5CGI - chains V and W of the 28 polymer chains in the assembly; structure by X-ray diffraction, 2.80 A resolution.

Chain V:
Name: Proteasome subunit beta type-2
From: Saccharomyces cerevisiae (strain ATCC 204508 / S288c)
Notes: EC 3.4.25.1
UniProtKB: P25043 (PSB2_YEAST); residues 1-232 here correspond to UniProt positions 30-261 (UniProt number = residue number + 29)
Chain sequence (232 residues; row label = number of the first residue in the row):
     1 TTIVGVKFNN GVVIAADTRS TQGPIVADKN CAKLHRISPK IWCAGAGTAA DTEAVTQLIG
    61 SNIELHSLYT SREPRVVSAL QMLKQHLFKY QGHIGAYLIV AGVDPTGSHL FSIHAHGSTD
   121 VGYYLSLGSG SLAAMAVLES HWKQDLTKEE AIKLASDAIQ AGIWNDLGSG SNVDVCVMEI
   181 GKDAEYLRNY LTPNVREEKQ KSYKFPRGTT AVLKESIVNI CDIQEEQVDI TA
Unresolved in the structure: 223-232
Covalently attached groups: compound 04C linked to Thr1
Metal / ion sites: Mg2+: Ile163, Asp166 (shared with 1 residue of chain L)
Residues lining bound ligands:
  - 04C (1,2,4-trideoxy-4-methyl-2-{[N-(morpholin-4-ylacetyl)-L-alanyl-O-methyl-L-tyrosyl]amino}-1-phenyl-D-xylitol), molecule 1: Arg19, Ser20, Thr21, Gln22, Cys31, Ala32, Lys33, Gly45, Ala46, Gly47, Thr48, Ala49, Thr52, Ser129, Gly168
  - 04C, molecule 2: His114, His116, Ser118

Chain W:
Name: Proteasome subunit beta type-3
From: Saccharomyces cerevisiae (strain ATCC 204508 / S288c)
Notes: EC 3.4.25.1
UniProtKB: P25451 (PSB3_YEAST); residues 0-204 here correspond to UniProt positions 1-205 (UniProt number = residue number + 1)
Chain sequence (205 residues; row label = number of the first residue in the row; numbering starts at 0):
     0 MSDPSSINGG IVVAMTGKDC VAIACDLRLG SQSLGVSNKF EKIFHYGHVF LGITGLATDV
    60 TTLNEMFRYK TNLYKLKEER AIEPETFTQL VSSSLYERRF GPYFVGPVVA GINSKSGKPF
   120 IAGFDLIGCI DEAKDFIVSG TASDQLFGMC ESLYEPNLEP EDLFETISQA LLNAADRDAL
   180 SGWGAVVYII KKDEVVKRYL KMRQD
Unresolved in the structure: 0
Metal / ion sites: Mg2+: Asp204 (shared with 3 residues of chain K)
Residues lining bound ligands: 04C (1,2,4-trideoxy-4-methyl-2-{[N-(morpholin-4-ylacetyl)-L-alanyl-O-methyl-L-tyrosyl]amino}-1-phenyl-D-xylitol): Asp124, Leu125, Ile126, Cys128

Chain V / chain W interface:
Residue-residue contacts (60):
  Ile25(V) - Asp143(W)
  Ile25(V) - Phe146(W)  hydrophobic
  Val26(V) - Phe146(W)
  Ala27(V) - Asp130(W)
  Asp28(V) - Asp130(W)
  Asp28(V) - Glu131(W)
  Lys29(V) - Glu150(W)  salt bridge
  Ala49(V) - Cys128(W)  hydrophobic
  Ala50(V) - Tyr95(W)
  Ala50(V) - Ile126(W)  hydrophobic
  Ala50(V) - Cys128(W)
  Asp51(V) - Tyr95(W)  hydrogen bond
  Asp51(V) - Arg98(W)  salt bridge
  Ala54(V) - Tyr95(W)
  Tyr90(V) - Phe99(W)  hydrophobic
  His93(V) - Arg98(W)  hydrogen bond (backbone-side chain)
  His93(V) - Phe99(W)
  Ile94(V) - Phe99(W)  hydrophobic
  Arg196(V) - Glu150(W)  hydrogen bond (side chain-backbone)
  Lys199(V) - Glu150(W)
  Lys199(V) - Ser151(W)
  Lys199(V) - Tyr153(W)  hydrogen bond (side chain-backbone)
  Ser202(V) - Glu154(W)  hydrogen bond
  Tyr203(V) - Ser151(W)
  Tyr203(V) - Leu152(W)  hydrophobic
  Tyr203(V) - Glu154(W)
  Lys204(V) - Glu154(W)
  Lys204(V) - Asp161(W)
  Phe205(V) - Leu152(W)  hydrophobic
  Phe205(V) - Gln168(W)
  Arg207(V) - Glu160(W)  salt bridge
  Arg207(V) - Asp161(W)  salt bridge
  Gly208(V) - Glu164(W)  hydrogen bond (backbone-side chain)
  Thr209(V) - Glu164(W)
  Thr210(V) - Glu164(W)  hydrogen bond
  Thr210(V) - Ser167(W)
  Thr210(V) - Gln168(W)  hydrogen bond
  Thr210(V) - Leu199(W)
  Ala211(V) - Leu199(W)
  Ala211(V) - Lys200(W)  hydrogen bond (backbone-backbone)
  Val212(V) - Phe163(W)  hydrophobic
  Val212(V) - Tyr198(W)
  Leu213(V) - Tyr198(W)  hydrogen bond (backbone-backbone)
  Leu213(V) - Leu199(W)
  Leu213(V) - Lys200(W)
  Lys214(V) - Arg197(W)
  Lys214(V) - Tyr198(W)  hydrogen bond (backbone-backbone)
  Glu215(V) - Lys196(W)
  Glu215(V) - Arg197(W)  salt bridge
  Ser216(V) - Val194(W)
  Ser216(V) - Val195(W)
  Ser216(V) - Lys196(W)  hydrogen bond (backbone-backbone)
  Ile217(V) - Val194(W)
  Val218(V) - His44(W)
  Val218(V) - Tyr187(W)  hydrophobic
  Val218(V) - Val194(W)  hydrogen bond (backbone-backbone)
  Val218(V) - Lys196(W)
  Asn219(V) - His44(W)
  Ile220(V) - Gly46(W)
  Asp222(V) - Lys74(W)  salt bridge
Other interface residues (no listed pair), chain V (35 interface residues in all): Thr48, Pro206
Other interface residues (no listed pair), chain W (38 interface residues in all): His47, Phe49, Leu157, Glu158, Thr165, Leu171, Glu193

Summary:
Chain V and chain W form an interface of 35 and 38 residues respectively, with 13 hydrogen bonds and 6 salt
bridges. Among the polar pairs are Lys29(V)-Glu150(W), Asp51(V)-Arg98(W) and Arg207(V)-Glu160(W). Chain V
binds compound 04C. Bound to chain W: compound 04C.
Chain V is Proteasome subunit beta type-2 and chain W is Proteasome subunit beta type-3, both from
Saccharomyces cerevisiae (strain ATCC 204508 / S288c); the structure, Yeast 20S proteasome beta5-G48C mutant
in complex with ONX 0914, was determined by X-ray diffraction (same publication as 5CGH, 5CGF and 5CGG).
